6D5X - chains A and B of the 3 polymer chains in the assembly; structure by X-ray diffraction, 2.40 A resolution.

Chain A (and B):
Name: Cob(I)yrinic acid a, c-diamide adenosyltransferase, mitochondrial
From: Homo sapiens
Notes: EC 2.5.1.17; chain B of this document is another copy of the same molecule, construct and numbering; everything in this record applies to it too
UniProt: Q96EY8 (MMAB_HUMAN); numbering as in UniProt (aligned over 56-250)
Amino-acid sequence (196 residues; numbered 55 to 250; the number before each row is that of its first residue):
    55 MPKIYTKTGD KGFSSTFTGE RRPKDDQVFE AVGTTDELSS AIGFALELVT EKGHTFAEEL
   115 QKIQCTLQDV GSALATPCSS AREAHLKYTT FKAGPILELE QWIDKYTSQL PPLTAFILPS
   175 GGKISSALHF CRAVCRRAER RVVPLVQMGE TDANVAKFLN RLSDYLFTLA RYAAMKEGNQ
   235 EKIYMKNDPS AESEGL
Unresolved in the structure: 55-78, 131-140, 240-250 (chain B: 55-56, 240-250)
Sequence notes: initiating methionine (55)
UniProt features mapped onto this chain:
  - binding site (ATP): T60 to G63, S68, S69, K78, R190 to R194, N214
  - modified residue: S134 (Phosphoserine), K211 (N6-succinyllysine), K230 (N6-acetyllysine)
Metal / ion sites: Mg2+: N214 (together with triphosphate)
Ligand contacts:
  - triphosphate: R190, E193, N214, R215, D218
  - 5'-deoxyadenosine (5AD): R190, E193, R194
  - cobalamin (B12), molecule 1: V86, D90, Q122, G125, S126, A129
  - cobalamin (B12), molecule 2: L167, T168, A169, F170, I171, R186, R190, S217, D218, F221
Reported in the primary citation:
  - binding site for cobalamin: F170
  - disease-associated variants - R186Q (11 +/- 3.6 min-1): unchanged catalytic activity
  - mutagenesis - R186Q: decreased binding to ATR AdoCbl PPPi complex
  - disease-associated variants - R186Q: decreased binding to AdoCbl
  - disease-associated variants - R186Q: unchanged binding to cob(II)alamin

Interface between chain A and chain B:
Pairs across the interface - 31 pairs, chain A then chain B:
  F83(A) with R194(B)
  E84(A) with R194(B), salt bridge; R195(B), salt bridge
  G87(A) with R194(B)
  D90(A) with R186(B), salt bridge; A187(B)
  E91(A) with A187(B); R191(B), salt bridge
  S93(A) with P173(B)
  S94(A) with P173(B); H183(B); F184(B); R186(B)
  G97(A) with P173(B)
  F98(A) with F98(B), hydrophobic; L102(B), hydrophobic; S180(B); A181(B)
  E101(A) with G175(B); G176(B), hydrogen bond (side chain-backbone); K177(B), hydrogen bond (backbone-side chain); S180(B), hydrogen bond
  Q115(A) with L172(B); K236(B)
  Q118(A) with P173(B), hydrogen bond (side chain-backbone)
  C119(A) with L172(B), hydrophobic; M239(B)
  Q122(A) with F170(B); Y238(B), hydrogen bond (side chain-backbone)
  F184(A) with F184(B), hydrophobic
  R191(A) with R191(B)
Interface residues without a listed pair, chain A (19 interface residues in all): T88, A95, L102
Interface residues without a listed pair, chain B (23 interface residues in all): S174, V188, I237

Overview:
19 residues of chain A face 23 of chain B across their interface; the contacts include 5 hydrogen bonds and 4
salt bridges. Polar contacts include E84(A)-R194(B), E84(A)-R195(B) and D90(A)-R186(B). The paper reports a
binding site for cobalamin at F170(A); R186Q of chain A reduces binding to ATR AdoCbl PPPi complex.
Chain A and chain B are both Cob(I)yrinic acid a, c-diamide adenosyltransferase, mitochondrial (Homo sapiens);
the structure, Structure of Human ATP:Cobalamin Adenosyltransferase bound to ATP, Adenosylcobalamin, and
Triphosphate, was determined by X-ray diffraction, deposited together with 6D5K.
